PDB entry 6U0M | electron microscopy, 3.90 A resolution | chains 3 and 7 of the 13 polymer chains in the assembly

Chain 3:
Protein: DNA replication licensing factor MCM3
Organism: Saccharomyces cerevisiae
Notes: EC 3.6.4.12
UniProt: P24279 (MCM3_YEAST); residues 17-738 here = UniProt positions 17-738
Sequence (722 residues; numbered 17 to 738; the number before each row is that of its first residue):
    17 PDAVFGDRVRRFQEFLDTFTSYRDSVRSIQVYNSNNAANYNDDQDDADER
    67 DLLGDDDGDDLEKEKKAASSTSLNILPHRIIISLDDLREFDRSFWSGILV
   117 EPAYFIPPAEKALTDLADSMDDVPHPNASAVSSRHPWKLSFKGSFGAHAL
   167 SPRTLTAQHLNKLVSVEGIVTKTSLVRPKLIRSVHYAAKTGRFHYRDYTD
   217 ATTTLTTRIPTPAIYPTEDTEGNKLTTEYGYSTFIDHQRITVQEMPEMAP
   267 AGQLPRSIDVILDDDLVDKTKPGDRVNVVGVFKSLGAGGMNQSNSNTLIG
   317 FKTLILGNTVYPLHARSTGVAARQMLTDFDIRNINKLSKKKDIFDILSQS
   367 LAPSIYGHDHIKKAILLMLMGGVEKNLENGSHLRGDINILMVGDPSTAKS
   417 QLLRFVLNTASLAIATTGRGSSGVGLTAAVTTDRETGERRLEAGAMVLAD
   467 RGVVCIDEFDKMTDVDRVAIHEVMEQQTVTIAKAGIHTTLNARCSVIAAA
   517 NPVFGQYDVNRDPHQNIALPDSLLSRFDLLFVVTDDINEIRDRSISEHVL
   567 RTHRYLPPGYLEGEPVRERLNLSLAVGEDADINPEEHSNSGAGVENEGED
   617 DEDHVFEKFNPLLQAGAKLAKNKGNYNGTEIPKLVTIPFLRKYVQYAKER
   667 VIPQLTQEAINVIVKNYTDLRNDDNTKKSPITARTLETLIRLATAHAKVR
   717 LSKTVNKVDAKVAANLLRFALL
Not modelled in the structure: 58-90, 142-150, 332-337, 571-650
Small-molecule neighbours: ATP (adenosine-5'-triphosphate): Ser-370, Ile-371, Tyr-372, His-374, Pro-411, Ser-412, Thr-413, Ala-414, Lys-415, Ser-416, Gln-417, Asn-517, Ile-561
Swiss-Prot annotation at these positions:
  - motif: Ser-541 to Asp-544 (Arginine finger)
  - binding site (ATP): Gly-409 to Ser-416
  - mutagenesis: Lys-415 (K415A: No effect on MCM2-7 complex helicase activity. Loss of MCM2-7 complex helicase activity; when associated with MCM5 A-422. Reduces MCM2-7 complex helicase activity ...)

Chain 7:
Protein: DNA replication licensing factor MCM7
Organism: Saccharomyces cerevisiae
Notes: EC 3.6.4.12
UniProt: P38132 (MCM7_YEAST); residue numbers follow UniProt; this construct covers 1-729
Sequence (729 residues; row label = number of the first residue in the row):
     1 MSAALPSIQLPVDYNNLFNEITDFLVTFKQDTLSSDATRNENEDENLDAE
    51 NIEQHLLEKGPKYMAMLQKVANRELNSVIIDLDDILQYQNEKFLQGTQAD
   101 DLVSAIQQNANHFTELFCRAIDNNMPLPTKEIDYKDDVLDVILNQRRLRN
   151 ERMLSDRTNEIRSENLMDTTMDPPSSMNDALREVVEDETELFPPNLTRRY
   201 FLYFKPLSQNCARRYRKKAISSKPLSVRQIKGDFLGQLITVRGIITRVSD
   251 VKPAVEVIAYTCDQCGYEVFQEVNSRTFTPLSECTSEECSQNQTKGQLFM
   301 STRASKFSAFQECKIQELSQQVPVGHIPRSLNIHVNGTLVRSLSPGDIVD
   351 VTGIFLPAPYTGFKALKAGLLTETYLEAQFVRQHKKKFASFSLTSDVEER
   401 VMELITSGDVYNRLAKSIAPEIYGNLDVKKALLLLLVGGVDKRVGDGMKI
   451 RGDINVCLMGDPGVAKSQLLKAICKISPRGVYTTGKGSSGVGLTAAVMKD
   501 PVTDEMILEGGALVLADNGICCIDEFDKMDESDRTAIHEVMEQQTISISK
   551 AGINTTLNARTSILAAANPLYGRYNPRLSPLDNINLPAALLSRFDILFLM
   601 LDIPSRDDDEKLAEHVTYVHMHNKQPDLDFTPVEPSKMREYIAYAKTKRP
   651 VMSEAVNDYVVQAYIRLRQDSKREMDSKFSFGQATPRTLLGIIRLSQALA
   701 KLRLADMVDIDDVEEALRLVRVSKESLYQ
Not modelled in the structure: 32-58, 159-188, 217-219, 387-392
Swiss-Prot annotation at these positions:
  - motif: Ser-592 to Asp-595 (Arginine finger)
  - binding site (ATP): Tyr-423, Gly-463, Ala-465, Lys-466, Ser-467, Asn-568, Arg-593, Arg-687
  - mutagenesis: Lys-466 (K466A: Loss of MCM2-7 complex helicase activity)

Chain 3 / chain 7 interface:
Residue-residue contacts (84; chain 3 residue first):
  Tyr-56(3) with Arg-216(7)
  Asn-57(3) with Ala-212(7); Arg-213(7), hydrogen bond; Arg-216(7)
  Val-192(3) with Arg-228(7); Arg-329(7)
  Arg-193(3) with Glu-373(7), salt bridge
  Pro-194(3) with Leu-371(7); Thr-372(7), hydrogen bond (backbone-side chain)
  Lys-195(3) with Leu-370(7); Leu-371(7); Thr-372(7)
  Leu-196(3) with Leu-370(7), hydrophobic
  Phe-209(3) with Leu-5(7); Ser-7(7), hydrogen bond (backbone-side chain); Leu-10(7), hydrophobic
  His-210(3) with Leu-5(7), hydrogen bond (side chain-backbone); Ser-7(7)
  Tyr-211(3) with Ala-4(7); Leu-5(7); Ser-7(7)
  Arg-212(3) with Met-1(7); Leu-5(7)
  Asp-216(3) with Leu-370(7)
  Ile-230(3) with Pro-359(7), hydrophobic; Lys-364(7)
  Asp-235(3) with Met-1(7); Leu-5(7)
  Thr-236(3) with Met-1(7), hydrogen bond (side chain-backbone)
  Glu-244(3) with Asn-109(7)
  Tyr-245(3) with Asn-109(7), hydrogen bond (backbone-side chain); Asn-111(7); Leu-235(7)
  Gly-246(3) with Gln-108(7); Asn-109(7), hydrogen bond (backbone-side chain); Leu-235(7); Gly-236(7)
  Tyr-247(3) with Leu-10(7), hydrophobic; Val-12(7)
  Phe-250(3) with Leu-235(7), hydrophobic; Thr-372(7)
  Asp-252(3) with Lys-231(7)
  Val-283(3) with Lys-231(7)
  Asp-284(3) with Lys-231(7), salt bridge; His-326(7)
  Thr-286(3) with His-326(7)
  Lys-287(3) with Gly-325(7); His-326(7)
  Lys-391(3) with Asn-623(7)
  Leu-457(3) with Ile-327(7)
  Val-463(3) with Gly-325(7); His-326(7)
  Asp-466(3) with Val-324(7)
  Arg-467(3) with Val-324(7)
  Val-484(3) with Lys-486(7)
  His-487(3) with Lys-486(7); Lys-528(7)
  Glu-488(3) with Lys-486(7)
  Ile-502(3) with Thr-246(7); Arg-247(7); Gln-316(7)
  His-503(3) with Gln-316(7), hydrogen bond (backbone-side chain)
  Thr-504(3) with Gln-316(7), hydrogen bond
  Thr-505(3) with Ser-319(7)
  Leu-506(3) with Ile-327(7), hydrophobic
  Asn-507(3) with Ser-319(7), hydrogen bond
  Asp-537(3) with Tyr-571(7); Gly-572(7), hydrogen bond (side chain-backbone)
  Arg-542(3) with Ala-465(7)
  Leu-671(3) with Met-621(7), hydrophobic
  Gln-673(3) with Met-621(7), hydrogen bond
  Val-680(3) with Thr-617(7)
  Thr-684(3) with Glu-610(7)
  Arg-687(3) with Pro-604(7); Asp-609(7)
  Asn-688(3) with Pro-604(7); Ser-605(7); Arg-606(7), hydrogen bond
  Asn-691(3) with Pro-604(7)
  Thr-698(3) with Gly-463(7)
  Arg-700(3) with Gly-463(7), hydrogen bond (side chain-backbone); Ala-465(7)
  Glu-703(3) with His-620(7), salt bridge
  Ile-706(3) with His-620(7)
Interface residues without a listed pair, chain 3 (71 interface residues in all): Tyr-202, Arg-208, Tyr-214, Thr-215, Ala-229, Tyr-231, Thr-242, Thr-243, Pro-288, Leu-399, Thr-452, Ala-459, Gly-501, Tyr-683, Asp-685, Asp-689, Asp-690, Ala-699, Leu-702
Interface residues without a listed pair, chain 7 (63 interface residues in all): Ala-3, Pro-6, Tyr-14, His-112, Ile-220, Pro-328, Leu-356, Pro-357, Lys-367, Gly-369, Thr-374, Pro-462, Val-464, Leu-570, Asp-602, Ala-613, Val-616
The authors on this interface:
  - interface residues, chain 7: Met-1(7)

In short:
71 residues of chain 3 and 63 residues of chain 7 are in contact, with 14 hydrogen bonds and 3 salt bridges.
Polar pairs include Arg-193(3)/Glu-373(7), Asp-284(3)/Lys-231(7) and Glu-703(3)/His-620(7). Bound to chain 3:
ATP. From the paper: the interface residue Met-1(7).
Chain 3 is DNA replication licensing factor MCM3 and chain 7 is DNA replication licensing factor MCM7, both
from Saccharomyces cerevisiae; the structure, Structure of the S. cerevisiae replicative helicase CMG in
complex with a forked DNA, was determined by electron microscopy.
